1I5G - chain A; structure by X-ray diffraction, 1.40 A resolution.

[Chain A]
Molecule: Tryparedoxin II
Source organism: Crithidia fasciculata
UniProt: O77093 (O77093_CRIFA); residues 2-145 here correspond to UniProt positions 17-160 (UniProt number = residue number + 15)
Chain sequence (144 residues; row label = number of the first residue in the row):
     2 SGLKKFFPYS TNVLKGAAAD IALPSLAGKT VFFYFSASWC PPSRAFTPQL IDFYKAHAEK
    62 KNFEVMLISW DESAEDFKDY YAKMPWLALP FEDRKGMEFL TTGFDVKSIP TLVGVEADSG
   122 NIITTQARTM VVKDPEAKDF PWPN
Differences from the reference sequence: engineered mutation S44 (Cys59 in O77093)
Covalently attached groups: glutathionylspermidine (TS5) linked to C41
Residues lining bound ligands: glutathionylspermidine (TS5): W40, P42, P43, W71, K108, S109, I110, P111, R129

[Overview]
Glutathionylspermidine is covalently linked to C41.
Chain A is Tryparedoxin II (Crithidia fasciculata); the structure, Tryparedoxin II complexed with
glutathionylspermidine, was determined by X-ray diffraction, deposited together with 1FG4, 1EZK and 1EWX.
